7X1N - chains A and D of the 4 polymer chains in the assembly; structure by X-ray diffraction, 3.31 A resolution.

[Chain A (and D)]
Molecule: Myocyte enhancer factor 2D/deleted in azoospermia associated protein 1 fusion protein
Source organism: Homo sapiens
Notes: chain D of this document is another copy of the same molecule, construct and numbering; everything in this record applies to it too
UniProtKB: Q5IRN4 (Q5IRN4_HUMAN); residue numbers follow UniProt; this construct covers 2-95
Amino-acid sequence (98 residues; row label = number of the first residue in the row; numbers below 1 keep their minus sign (Gly-2 is residue -2)):
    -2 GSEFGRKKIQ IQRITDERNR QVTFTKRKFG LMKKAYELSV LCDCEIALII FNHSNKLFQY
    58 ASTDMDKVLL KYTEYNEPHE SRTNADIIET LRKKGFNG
Not modelled in the structure: -2 to 4, 94-95 (chain D: -2 to 3, 93-95)
Sequence notes: expression tag (-2 to 1)

[Interface between chain A and chain D]
Contacting residue pairs - 156 pairs, chain A then chain D:
  Ile8(A) - Tyr33(D)
  Ile8(A) - Glu34(D)
  Ile8(A) - Val37(D)  hydrophobic
  Ile8(A) - Leu38(D)  hydrophobic
  Gln9(A) - Leu38(D)
  Arg10(A) - Val37(D)
  Arg10(A) - Leu38(D)
  Arg10(A) - Asp40(D)  salt bridge
  Ile11(A) - Leu38(D)  hydrogen bond (backbone-backbone)
  Arg17(A) - Cys39(D)  hydrogen bond (backbone-side chain)
  Arg17(A) - Asp40(D)  salt bridge
  Thr20(A) - Cys39(D)
  Phe21(A) - Leu35(D)  hydrophobic
  Phe21(A) - Cys39(D)  hydrogen bond (backbone-side chain)
  Arg24(A) - Lys31(D)
  Arg24(A) - Glu34(D)  salt bridge
  Arg24(A) - Leu38(D)
  Lys25(A) - Leu35(D)
  Lys25(A) - Glu77(D)  salt bridge
  Phe26(A) - Arg79(D)
  Phe26(A) - Thr87(D)
  Leu28(A) - Leu28(D)
  Leu28(A) - Lys31(D)
  Leu28(A) - Ala32(D)
  Leu28(A) - Leu35(D)  hydrophobic
  Met29(A) - Arg79(D)
  Met29(A) - Ile84(D)
  Lys31(A) - Arg24(D)
  Ala32(A) - Leu28(D)
  Tyr33(A) - Ile8(D)
  Tyr33(A) - Asn81(D)
  Tyr33(A) - Ile84(D)  hydrophobic
  Tyr33(A) - Ile85(D)
  Glu34(A) - Ile8(D)
  Glu34(A) - Arg24(D)  salt bridge
  Leu35(A) - Phe21(D)  hydrophobic
  Leu35(A) - Lys25(D)
  Leu35(A) - Leu28(D)  hydrophobic
  Ser36(A) - Asn81(D)  hydrogen bond
  Val37(A) - Ile8(D)  hydrophobic
  Val37(A) - Gln9(D)
  Val37(A) - Arg10(D)
  Val37(A) - Asn81(D)
  Leu38(A) - Ile6(D)  hydrophobic
  Leu38(A) - Gln7(D)
  Leu38(A) - Ile8(D)  hydrophobic
  Leu38(A) - Gln9(D)
  Leu38(A) - Arg10(D)
  Leu38(A) - Ile11(D)  hydrogen bond (backbone-backbone)
  Leu38(A) - Thr20(D)
  Leu38(A) - Arg24(D)
  Cys39(A) - Arg17(D)
  Cys39(A) - Phe21(D)  hydrogen bond (side chain-backbone)
  Asp40(A) - Arg17(D)  salt bridge
  Asp40(A) - His50(D)  salt bridge
  Cys41(A) - Phe48(D)
  Cys41(A) - Asn49(D)
  Glu42(A) - Ile46(D)
  Glu42(A) - Ile47(D)
  Glu42(A) - Phe48(D)  hydrogen bond (backbone-backbone)
  Ile43(A) - Leu45(D)  hydrophobic
  Ile43(A) - Ile46(D)
  Ile43(A) - Ile47(D)  hydrophobic
  Ala44(A) - Ala44(D)
  Ala44(A) - Leu45(D)
  Ala44(A) - Ile46(D)  hydrogen bond (backbone-backbone)
  Leu45(A) - Ile43(D)  hydrophobic
  Leu45(A) - Ala44(D)
  Leu45(A) - Leu45(D)  hydrophobic
  Ile46(A) - Glu42(D)
  Ile46(A) - Ile43(D)
  Ile46(A) - Ala44(D)  hydrogen bond (backbone-backbone)
  Ile46(A) - Val65(D)  hydrophobic
  Ile47(A) - Glu42(D)
  Ile47(A) - Ile43(D)  hydrophobic
  Phe48(A) - Cys41(D)
  Phe48(A) - Glu42(D)  hydrogen bond (backbone-backbone)
  Phe48(A) - Val65(D)
  Phe48(A) - Lys68(D)
  Phe48(A) - Tyr69(D)
  Phe48(A) - Tyr72(D)  hydrophobic
  Asn49(A) - Asp40(D)
  Asn49(A) - Cys41(D)
  His50(A) - Asp40(D)  hydrogen bond (backbone-backbone)
  Asn52(A) - Lys68(D)  hydrogen bond
  Asn52(A) - Tyr72(D)
  Lys53(A) - Tyr72(D)
  Lys53(A) - His76(D)
  Lys53(A) - Glu77(D)
  Leu54(A) - Tyr69(D)  hydrophobic
  Leu54(A) - Tyr72(D)  hydrogen bond (backbone-side chain)
  Leu54(A) - His76(D)
  Leu54(A) - Glu77(D)
  Phe55(A) - Glu77(D)
  Gln56(A) - Tyr69(D)
  Gln56(A) - His76(D)  hydrogen bond
  Gln56(A) - Glu77(D)  hydrogen bond (backbone-backbone)
  Gln56(A) - Ser78(D)  hydrogen bond
  Gln56(A) - Arg79(D)  hydrogen bond (backbone-backbone)
  Tyr57(A) - Arg79(D)
  Tyr57(A) - Thr80(D)
  Tyr57(A) - Asn81(D)  hydrogen bond
  Tyr57(A) - Ile84(D)  hydrophobic
  Ala58(A) - Arg79(D)  hydrogen bond (backbone-backbone)
  Ala58(A) - Thr80(D)
  Ala58(A) - Asn81(D)
  Ser59(A) - Asn81(D)
  Thr60(A) - Thr80(D)
  Met62(A) - Tyr69(D)
  Asp63(A) - Tyr69(D)  hydrogen bond
  Val65(A) - Ile46(D)  hydrophobic
  Val65(A) - Phe48(D)
  Leu66(A) - Ile46(D)  hydrophobic
  Leu66(A) - Tyr69(D)  hydrophobic
  Lys68(A) - Phe48(D)
  Lys68(A) - Asn52(D)  hydrogen bond
  Tyr69(A) - Ile46(D)  hydrophobic
  Tyr69(A) - Phe48(D)
  Tyr69(A) - Leu54(D)  hydrophobic
  Tyr69(A) - Gln56(D)
  Tyr69(A) - Met62(D)
  Tyr69(A) - Asp63(D)
  Tyr69(A) - Leu66(D)  hydrophobic
  Tyr72(A) - Phe48(D)  hydrophobic
  Tyr72(A) - Asn52(D)
  Tyr72(A) - Lys53(D)
  Tyr72(A) - Leu54(D)  hydrogen bond (side chain-backbone)
  His76(A) - Lys53(D)
  His76(A) - Leu54(D)
  His76(A) - Gln56(D)  hydrogen bond
  Glu77(A) - Lys25(D)  salt bridge
  Glu77(A) - Met29(D)
  Glu77(A) - Lys53(D)
  Glu77(A) - Leu54(D)
  Glu77(A) - Phe55(D)
  Glu77(A) - Gln56(D)  hydrogen bond (backbone-backbone)
  Ser78(A) - Gln56(D)  hydrogen bond
  Arg79(A) - Phe26(D)
  Arg79(A) - Met29(D)
  Arg79(A) - Gln56(D)  hydrogen bond (backbone-backbone)
  Arg79(A) - Tyr57(D)
  Arg79(A) - Ala58(D)  hydrogen bond (backbone-backbone)
  Thr80(A) - Tyr57(D)
  Thr80(A) - Ala58(D)
  Thr80(A) - Thr60(D)
  Asn81(A) - Tyr33(D)
  Asn81(A) - Ser36(D)  hydrogen bond
  Asn81(A) - Val37(D)
  Asn81(A) - Tyr57(D)  hydrogen bond
  Asn81(A) - Ala58(D)
  Asn81(A) - Ser59(D)
  Ile84(A) - Met29(D)  hydrophobic
  Ile84(A) - Tyr57(D)  hydrophobic
  Ile85(A) - Tyr33(D)
  Thr87(A) - Phe26(D)
  Leu88(A) - Lys30(D)
Other interface residues (no listed pair), chain A (62 interface residues in all): Ile6, Lys30, Thr70, Pro75
Other interface residues (no listed pair), chain D (62 interface residues in all): Pro75, Leu88

[Summary]
Chain A and chain D each contribute 62 residues to their interface; the contacts include 29 hydrogen bonds and
8 salt bridges. Polar contacts include Arg10(A)-Asp40(D), Arg17(A)-Asp40(D) and Arg24(A)-Glu34(D).
Both chains are Myocyte enhancer factor 2D/deleted in azoospermia associated protein 1 fusion protein (Homo
sapiens). Entry 7X1N (Crystal structure of MEF2D-MRE complex) was determined by X-ray diffraction.
